8FNK - chains m and 6 of the 11 polymer chains in the assembly; structure by electron microscopy, 3.70 A resolution.

[Chain m]
Molecule: mRNA
Source organism: Trypanosoma brucei
Sequence (51 nucleotides; each row starts with the number of its first residue):
   101 UAUAUAAUAGAAUAAGAUAAGUUUUUUUUUUUUUUUUUUUUUUUUUUUUU
   151 U

[Chain 6]
Molecule: RNA-editing substrate-binding complex protein 6 (RESC6)
Source organism: Trypanosoma brucei
UniProt: Q57ZX7 (Q57ZX7_TRYB2); numbering as in UniProt (aligned over 1-516)
Amino-acid sequence (516 residues; each row starts with the number of its first residue):
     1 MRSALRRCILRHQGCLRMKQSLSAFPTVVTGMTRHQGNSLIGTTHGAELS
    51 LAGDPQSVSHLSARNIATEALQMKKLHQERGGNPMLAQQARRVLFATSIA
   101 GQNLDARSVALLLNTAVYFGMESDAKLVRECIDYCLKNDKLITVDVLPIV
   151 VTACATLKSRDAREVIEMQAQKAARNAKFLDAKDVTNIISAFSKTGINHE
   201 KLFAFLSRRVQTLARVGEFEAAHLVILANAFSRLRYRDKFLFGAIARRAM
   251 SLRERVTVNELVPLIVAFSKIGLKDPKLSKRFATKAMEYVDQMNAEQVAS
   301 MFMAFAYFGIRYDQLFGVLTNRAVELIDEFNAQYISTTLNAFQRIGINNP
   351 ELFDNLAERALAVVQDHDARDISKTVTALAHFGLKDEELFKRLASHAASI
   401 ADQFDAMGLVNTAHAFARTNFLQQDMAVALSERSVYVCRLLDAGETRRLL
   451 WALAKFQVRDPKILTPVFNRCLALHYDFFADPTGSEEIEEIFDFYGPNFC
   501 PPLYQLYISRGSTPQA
Disordered / not traced: 1-58, 512-516

[How chain m and chain 6 interact]
Contacting residue pairs (30; chain m residue first):
  A111(m) - Arg64(6)  base contact
  A112(m) - Asp105(6)  base contact
  U113(m) - Arg107(6)  base contact
  A114(m) - Arg107(6)  salt bridge to the phosphate
  A114(m) - Asp145(6)  phosphate contact
  A114(m) - Lys183(6)  phosphate contact
  A114(m) - Asn187(6)  hydrogen bond to the sugar
  A114(m) - His223(6)  base contact
  A115(m) - Lys75(6)  salt bridge to the phosphate
  A115(m) - Gln78(6)  hydrogen bond to the sugar
  A115(m) - Glu79(6)  hydrogen bond to the base
  A115(m) - Asn187(6)  phosphate contact
  G116(m) - Ser190(6)  phosphate contact
  G116(m) - Lys194(6)  salt bridge to the phosphate
  G116(m) - Ala222(6)  base contact
  G116(m) - Ile226(6)  base contact
  G116(m) - Asn259(6)  hydrogen bond to the base
  A117(m) - Asn229(6)  hydrogen bond to the phosphate
  A117(m) - Ser300(6)  base contact
  U118(m) - Arg233(6)  salt bridge to the phosphate
  U118(m) - Lys270(6)  phosphate contact
  A119(m) - Arg370(6)  salt bridge to the phosphate
  A119(m) - Ser373(6)  base contact
  A119(m) - Asp405(6)  base contact
  A119(m) - Met407(6)  base contact
  A119(m) - Gly408(6)  base contact
  A120(m) - Arg235(6)  hydrogen bond to the sugar
  A120(m) - Tyr307(6)  hydrogen bond to the phosphate
  A120(m) - Arg344(6)  salt bridge to the phosphate
  U122(m) - Lys274(6)  base contact
Also at the interface, not in a pair above, chain 6 (30 interface residues in all): Val225, Pro263

[Overview]
11 residues of chain m and 30 residues of chain 6 are in contact, with 7 hydrogen bonds and 6 salt bridges.
Polar contacts include A115(m)-Glu79(6), G116(m)-Asn259(6) and A114(m)-Asn187(6).
Here chain m is mRNA and chain 6 is RNA-editing substrate-binding complex protein 6 (RESC6), both from
Trypanosoma brucei. Entry 8FNK (Cryo-EM structure of RNase-untreated RESC-B in trypanosomal RNA editing) was
determined by electron microscopy, deposited together with 8FN4, 8FN6, 8FNC, 8FNF and 8FNI.
